PDB entry 8R81 | X-ray diffraction, 2.45 A resolution | chain A

== Chain A ==
Molecule: Nuclear receptor subfamily 1 group I member 2
Organism: Homo sapiens
Reference sequence: O75469 (NR1I2_HUMAN); residue numbers follow UniProt; this construct covers 130-434
Sequence (320 residues; each row starts with the number of its first residue):
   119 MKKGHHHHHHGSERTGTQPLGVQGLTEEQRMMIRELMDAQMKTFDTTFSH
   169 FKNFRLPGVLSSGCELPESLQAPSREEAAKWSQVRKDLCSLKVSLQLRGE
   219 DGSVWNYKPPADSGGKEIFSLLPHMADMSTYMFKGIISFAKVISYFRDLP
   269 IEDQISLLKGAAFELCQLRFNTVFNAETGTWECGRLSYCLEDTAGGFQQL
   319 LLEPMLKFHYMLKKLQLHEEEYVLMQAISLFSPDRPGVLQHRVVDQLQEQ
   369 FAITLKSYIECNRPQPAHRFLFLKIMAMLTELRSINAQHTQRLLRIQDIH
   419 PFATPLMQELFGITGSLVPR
Disordered / not traced: 119-140, 178-194, 311-314, 435-438
Construct notes: initiating methionine (119); expression tag (120-129, 435-438)
Curated features (UniProtKB/Swiss-Prot):
  - binding site (hyperforin): Ser-247, Gln-285 to Phe-288, His-407
Residues lining bound ligands: Y8B (2,4,6-trimethyl-N-[1-(phenylmethyl)benzimidazol-5-yl]benzenesulfonamide): Asp-205, Ser-208, Leu-209, Val-211, Leu-240, Met-243, Ser-247, Phe-251, Phe-281, Gln-285, Phe-288, Trp-299, Tyr-306, Met-323, His-407, Arg-410, Leu-411, Ile-414, Phe-420, Met-425, Phe-429
Reported in the primary citation:
  - binding site for Y8B: Ser-247, Phe-288, Trp-299, Tyr-306

== Overview ==
Chain A binds compound Y8B. Curated annotation (UniProt) lists 6 hyperforin-binding residues. The paper
reports a binding site for Y8B at Ser-247, Phe-288 and Trp-299 among others.
Chain A is Nuclear receptor subfamily 1 group I member 2 (Homo sapiens); the structure, Crystal structure of
the hPXR-LBD in complex with compound JMV6845, was determined by X-ray diffraction, deposited together with
8R82.
